PDB entry 8JO2 | electron microscopy, 2.74 A resolution | chains 2 and C of the 10 polymer chains in the assembly

== Chain 2 ==
Molecule: 65-nt DNA strand
Sequence (65 nucleotides; numbered 1 to 65; the number before each row is that of its first residue):
     1 CGCCGCGTCAGACTCGTAGGATTATACGACCTTGCTTAGGATAATATTAA
    51 GAAATTAATATTTCT

== Chain C ==
Protein: DNA-directed RNA polymerase subunit beta
From: Escherichia coli BL21(DE3)
UniProtKB: A0A140SS80 (A0A140SS80_ECOBD); numbering as in UniProt (aligned over 1-1342)
Amino-acid sequence (1342 residues; each row starts with the number of its first residue):
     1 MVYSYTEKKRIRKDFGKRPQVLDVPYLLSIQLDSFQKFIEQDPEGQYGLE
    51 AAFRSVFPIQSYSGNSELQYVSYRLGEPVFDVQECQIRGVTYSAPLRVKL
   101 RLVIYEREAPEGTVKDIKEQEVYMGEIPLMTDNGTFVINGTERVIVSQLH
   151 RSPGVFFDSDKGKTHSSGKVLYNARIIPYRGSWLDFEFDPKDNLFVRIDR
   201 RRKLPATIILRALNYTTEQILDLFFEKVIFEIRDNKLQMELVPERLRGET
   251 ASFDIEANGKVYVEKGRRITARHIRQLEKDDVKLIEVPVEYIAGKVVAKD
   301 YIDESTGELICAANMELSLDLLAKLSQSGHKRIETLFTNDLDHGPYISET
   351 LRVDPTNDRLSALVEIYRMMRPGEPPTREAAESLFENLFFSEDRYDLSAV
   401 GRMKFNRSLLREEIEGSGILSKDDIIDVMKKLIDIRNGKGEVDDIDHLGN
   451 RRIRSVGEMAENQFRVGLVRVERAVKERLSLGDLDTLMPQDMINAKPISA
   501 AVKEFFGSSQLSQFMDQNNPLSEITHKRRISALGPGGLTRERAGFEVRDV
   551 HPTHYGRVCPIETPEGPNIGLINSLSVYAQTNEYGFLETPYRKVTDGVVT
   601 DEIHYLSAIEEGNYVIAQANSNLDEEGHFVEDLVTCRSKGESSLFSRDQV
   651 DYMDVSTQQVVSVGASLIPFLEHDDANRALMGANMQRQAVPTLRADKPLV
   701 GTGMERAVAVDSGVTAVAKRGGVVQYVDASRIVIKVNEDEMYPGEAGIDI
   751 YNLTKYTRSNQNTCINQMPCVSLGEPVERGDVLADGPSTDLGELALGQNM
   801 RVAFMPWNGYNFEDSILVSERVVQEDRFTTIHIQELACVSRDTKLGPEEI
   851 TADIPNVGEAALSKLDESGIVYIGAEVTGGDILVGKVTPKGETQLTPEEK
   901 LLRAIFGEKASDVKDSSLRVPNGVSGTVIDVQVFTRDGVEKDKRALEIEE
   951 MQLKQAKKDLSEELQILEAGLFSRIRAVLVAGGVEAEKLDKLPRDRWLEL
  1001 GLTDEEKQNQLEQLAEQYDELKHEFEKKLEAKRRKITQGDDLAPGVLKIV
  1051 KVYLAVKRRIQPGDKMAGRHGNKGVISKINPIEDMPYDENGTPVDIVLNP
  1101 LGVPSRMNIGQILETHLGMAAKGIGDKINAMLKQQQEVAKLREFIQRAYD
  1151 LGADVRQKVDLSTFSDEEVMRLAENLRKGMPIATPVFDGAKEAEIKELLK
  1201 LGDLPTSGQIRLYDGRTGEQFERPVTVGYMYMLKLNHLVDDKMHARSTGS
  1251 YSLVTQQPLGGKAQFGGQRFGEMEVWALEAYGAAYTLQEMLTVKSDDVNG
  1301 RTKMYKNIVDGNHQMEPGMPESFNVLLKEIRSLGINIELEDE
Unresolved in the structure: 1-2

== Chain 2 / chain C interface ==
Residue-residue contacts - 32 pairs, chain 2 then chain C:
  DC13(2) with Glu1272(C), phosphate contact; Met1273(C), phosphate contact; Trp1276(C), phosphate contact
  DT14(2) with Gln1268(C), phosphate contact; Arg1269(C), salt bridge to the phosphate; Gly1271(C), hydrogen bond to the phosphate; Glu1274(C), phosphate contact
  DC15(2) with Gly1267(C), phosphate contact; Gln1268(C), phosphate contact; Arg1269(C), hydrogen bond to the phosphate
  DG16(2) with Phe1265(C), sugar contact
  DA18(2) with Phe514(C), sugar contact
  DG19(2) with Asn139(C), sugar contact; Thr141(C), hydrogen bond to the phosphate; Arg143(C), phosphate contact; Gly507(C), sugar contact; Ser508(C), hydrogen bond to the phosphate
  DG20(2) with Asn139(C), phosphate contact; Lys503(C), phosphate contact; Glu504(C), phosphate contact; Gly507(C), phosphate contact; Ser508(C), hydrogen bond to the sugar
  DA21(2) with Glu504(C), phosphate contact
  DT22(2) with Arg470(C), base contact; Lys496(C), phosphate contact; Pro497(C), sugar contact; Ala500(C), sugar contact
  DT23(2) with Asn494(C), hydrogen bond to the phosphate; Lys496(C), phosphate contact; Pro497(C), sugar contact
  DA24(2) with Ala474(C), phosphate contact; Asn494(C), hydrogen bond to the phosphate
Interface residues without a listed pair, chain 2 (12 interface residues in all): DA12
Interface residues without a listed pair, chain C (24 interface residues in all): Ile138

== In short ==
Chain 2 and chain C form an interface of 12 and 24 residues respectively, with 7 hydrogen bonds and 1 salt
bridge. Polar pairs include DG20(2)-Ser508(C), DT14(2)-Gly1271(C) and DC15(2)-Arg1269(C).
Here chain 2 is a 65-nt DNA strand and chain C is DNA-directed RNA polymerase subunit beta (Escherichia coli
BL21(DE3)). Entry 8JO2 (Structural basis of transcriptional activation by the OmpR/PhoB-family response
regulator PmrA) was determined by electron microscopy.
